PDB entry 7X3V | electron microscopy, 3.09 A resolution | chains G and I of the 11 polymer chains in the assembly

[Chain G]
Molecule: Histone H2A
From: Xenopus laevis
Reference sequence: Q6AZJ8 (Q6AZJ8_XENLA); residues 0-129 here correspond to UniProt positions 1-130 (UniProt number = residue number + 1)
Sequence (130 residues; numbered 0 to 129; the number before each row is that of its first residue; numbering starts at 0):
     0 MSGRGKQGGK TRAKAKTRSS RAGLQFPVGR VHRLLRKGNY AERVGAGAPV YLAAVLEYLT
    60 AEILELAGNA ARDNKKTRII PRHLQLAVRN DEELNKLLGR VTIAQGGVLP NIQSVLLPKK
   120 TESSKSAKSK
Disordered / not traced: 0-11, 119-129

[Chain I]
Molecule: 147-nt DNA strand
Sequence (147 nucleotides; row label = number of the first residue in the row):
     1 CTGGAGAATC CCGGTGCCGA GGCCGCTCAA TTGGTCGTAG ACAGCTCTAG CACCGCTTAA
    61 ACGCACGTAC GCGCTGTCCC CCGCGTTTTA ACCGCCAAGG GGATTACTCC CTAGTCTCCA
   121 GGCACGTGTC AGATATATAC ATCCTGA
Disordered / not traced: 1

[Chain G / chain I interface]
Contacting residue pairs (10; chain G residue first):
  Ala12(G) with DG33(I), phosphate contact
  Ala14(G) with DT31(I), phosphate contact; DT32(I), phosphate contact
  Lys15(G) with DT32(I), hydrogen bond to the phosphate
  Thr16(G) with DT31(I), phosphate contact
  Arg17(G) with DT31(I), salt bridge to the phosphate
  Arg20(G) with DT32(I), salt bridge to the phosphate
  Arg29(G) with DA30(I), phosphate contact
  Arg32(G) with DA30(I), salt bridge to the phosphate
  Arg77(G) with DA20(I), hydrogen bond to the sugar
Other interface residues (no listed pair), chain G (12 interface residues in all): Lys13, Gly28, Arg42
Other interface residues (no listed pair), chain I (8 interface residues in all): DG21, DA29, DA39

[Summary]
12 residues of chain G face 8 of chain I across their interface; the contacts include 2 hydrogen bonds and 3
salt bridges. Polar contacts include Arg77(G)-DA20(I), Lys15(G)-DT32(I) and Arg17(G)-DT31(I).
Here chain G is Histone H2A (Xenopus laevis) and chain I is a 147-nt DNA strand. Entry 7X3V (Cryo-EM structure
of IOC3-N2 nucleosome) was determined by electron microscopy (same publication as 7X3T, 7X3W and 7X3X).
